Entry 2AOI (X-ray diffraction, 1.40 A resolution); this record covers chains A and B of the 3 polymer chains in the assembly.

[Chain A]
Protein: Pol polyprotein
Source organism: Human immunodeficiency virus type 1 (BH5 ISOLATE)
Notes: EC 3.4.23.16; fragment: hiv-1 protease (retropepsin)
UniProtKB: P04587 (POL_HV1B5); residues 1-99 here correspond to UniProt positions 69-167 (UniProt number = residue number + 68)
Amino-acid sequence (99 residues; numbered 1 to 99; the number before each row is that of its first residue):
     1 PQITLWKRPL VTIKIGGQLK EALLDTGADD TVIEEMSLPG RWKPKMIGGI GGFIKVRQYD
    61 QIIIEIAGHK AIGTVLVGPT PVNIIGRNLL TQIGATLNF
Sequence notes: engineered mutation Lys7 (Gln75 in P04587), Ile33 (Leu101 in P04587), Ile63 (Leu131 in P04587), Ala67 (Cys135 in P04587), Ala95 (Cys163 in P04587)
From the paper describing this entry:
  - binding site for Peptide inhibitor: Trp6, Arg8, Asp25, Gly27, Asp29, Asp30, Ile50, Ile84
  - catalytic residues: Asp25
  - conformationally variable residues: Ile50

[Chain B]
Protein: Pol polyprotein
Source organism: Human immunodeficiency virus type 1 (BH5 ISOLATE)
Notes: EC 3.4.23.16; fragment: hiv-1 protease (retropepsin)
UniProtKB: P04587 (POL_HV1B5); residues 101-199 here correspond to UniProt positions 69-167 (UniProt number = residue number - 32)
Amino-acid sequence (99 residues; each row starts with the number of its first residue):
   101 PQITLWKRPL VTIKIGGQLK EALLDTGADD TVIEEMSLPG RWKPKMIGGI GGFIKVRQYD
   161 QIIIEIAGHK AIGTVLVGPT PVNIIGRNLL TQIGATLNF
Sequence notes: engineered mutation Lys107 (Gln75 in P04587), Ile133 (Leu101 in P04587), Ile163 (Leu131 in P04587), Ala167 (Cys135 in P04587), Ala195 (Cys163 in P04587)

[How chain A and chain B interact]
Pairs across the interface (103; chain A residue first):
  Pro1(A) - Leu197(B)
  Pro1(A) - Asn198(B)
  Pro1(A) - Phe199(B)  hydrogen bond (backbone-backbone)
  Gln2(A) - Thr196(B)
  Gln2(A) - Leu197(B)
  Gln2(A) - Asn198(B)  hydrogen bond
  Ile3(A) - Thr196(B)
  Ile3(A) - Leu197(B)  hydrogen bond (backbone-backbone)
  Ile3(A) - Phe199(B)  hydrophobic
  Leu5(A) - Arg187(B)  hydrogen bond (backbone-side chain)
  Leu5(A) - Thr191(B)
  Leu5(A) - Ala195(B)
  Trp6(A) - Arg187(B)  hydrogen bond (backbone-side chain)
  Trp6(A) - Thr191(B)
  Lys7(A) - Arg187(B)
  Arg8(A) - Asp129(B)  salt bridge
  Arg8(A) - Arg187(B)
  Pro9(A) - Thr126(B)
  Pro9(A) - Arg187(B)
  Leu23(A) - Gly127(B)
  Leu24(A) - Thr126(B)  hydrogen bond (backbone-side chain)
  Leu24(A) - Gly127(B)
  Leu24(A) - Leu197(B)  hydrophobic
  Asp25(A) - Asp125(B)
  Asp25(A) - Thr126(B)
  Asp25(A) - Gly127(B)  hydrogen bond (side chain-backbone)
  Thr26(A) - Leu105(B)
  Thr26(A) - Pro109(B)
  Thr26(A) - Leu124(B)  hydrogen bond (side chain-backbone)
  Thr26(A) - Asp125(B)
  Thr26(A) - Thr126(B)  hydrogen bond (backbone-side chain)
  Thr26(A) - Leu197(B)
  Gly27(A) - Leu123(B)
  Gly27(A) - Asp125(B)  hydrogen bond (backbone-side chain)
  Asp29(A) - Arg108(B)  salt bridge
  Gly48(A) - Ile150(B)
  Gly49(A) - Ile150(B)
  Gly49(A) - Pro181(B)
  Ile50(A) - Ile147(B)  hydrophobic
  Ile50(A) - Gly148(B)
  Ile50(A) - Gly149(B)
  Ile50(A) - Ile150(B)
  Ile50(A) - Gly151(B)
  Ile50(A) - Gly152(B)
  Ile50(A) - Ile154(B)  hydrophobic
  Ile50(A) - Thr180(B)
  Ile50(A) - Pro181(B)
  Ile50(A) - Ile184(B)  hydrophobic
  Gly51(A) - Gly151(B)
  Gly51(A) - Gly152(B)
  Gly51(A) - Phe153(B)
  Gly51(A) - Ile154(B)
  Gly52(A) - Ile150(B)
  Gly52(A) - Gly151(B)
  Ile54(A) - Ile150(B)
  Ile54(A) - Gly151(B)
  His69(A) - Phe199(B)
  Thr80(A) - Ile150(B)
  Pro81(A) - Gly149(B)
  Pro81(A) - Ile150(B)
  Ile84(A) - Ile150(B)  hydrophobic
  Arg87(A) - Leu105(B)  hydrogen bond (side chain-backbone)
  Arg87(A) - Trp106(B)  hydrogen bond (side chain-backbone)
  Arg87(A) - Lys107(B)
  Arg87(A) - Arg108(B)
  Arg87(A) - Pro109(B)
  Leu90(A) - Leu105(B)  hydrophobic
  Thr91(A) - Leu105(B)
  Thr91(A) - Trp106(B)
  Gln92(A) - Trp106(B)
  Ile93(A) - Phe199(B)
  Gly94(A) - Asn198(B)
  Gly94(A) - Phe199(B)
  Ala95(A) - Leu105(B)
  Ala95(A) - Asn198(B)
  Ala95(A) - Phe199(B)  hydrophobic
  Thr96(A) - Gln102(B)  hydrogen bond
  Thr96(A) - Ile103(B)
  Thr96(A) - Thr104(B)
  Thr96(A) - Thr196(B)
  Thr96(A) - Leu197(B)
  Thr96(A) - Asn198(B)  hydrogen bond (backbone-backbone)
  Leu97(A) - Pro101(B)
  Leu97(A) - Gln102(B)
  Leu97(A) - Ile103(B)  hydrogen bond (backbone-backbone)
  Leu97(A) - Leu124(B)  hydrophobic
  Leu97(A) - Thr126(B)
  Leu97(A) - Thr196(B)
  Leu97(A) - Leu197(B)  hydrophobic
  Asn98(A) - Pro101(B)
  Asn98(A) - Gln102(B)  hydrogen bond
  Asn98(A) - Gly194(B)
  Asn98(A) - Ala195(B)
  Asn98(A) - Thr196(B)  hydrogen bond (backbone-backbone)
  Asn98(A) - Asn198(B)
  Phe99(A) - Pro101(B)  hydrogen bond (backbone-backbone)
  Phe99(A) - Ile103(B)  hydrophobic
  Phe99(A) - Leu124(B)  hydrophobic
  Phe99(A) - Ala167(B)  hydrophobic
  Phe99(A) - His169(B)
  Phe99(A) - Ile193(B)
  Phe99(A) - Gly194(B)
  Phe99(A) - Ala195(B)  hydrophobic
Interface residues without a listed pair, chain A (40 interface residues in all): Thr4, Val32, Ile47, Phe53, Ala67
Interface residues without a listed pair, chain B (40 interface residues in all): Val132, Pro179, Leu190

[Overview]
The chain A/chain B interface involves 40 residues from each chain; the contacts include 18 hydrogen bonds and
2 salt bridges. Polar contacts include Arg8(A)-Asp129(B), Asp29(A)-Arg108(B) and Gln2(A)-Asn198(B). The paper
reports the catalytic residue Asp25(A); a binding site for Peptide inhibitor at Trp6(A), Arg8(A) and Asp25(A)
among others.
Chain A and chain B are both Pol polyprotein (Human immunodeficiency virus type 1 (BH5 ISOLATE)); the
structure, Crystal structure analysis of HIV-1 protease with a substrate analog P1-P6, was determined by X-ray
diffraction together with 2AOF, 2AOH and 2AOJ from the same study.
